Entry 3AIU (X-ray diffraction, 2.20 A resolution); this record covers chain A.

[Chain A]
Name: Beta-glucosidase
Source organism: Secale cereale
Notes: EC 3.2.1.21; fragment: residues in UNP 50-568
UniProt: Q9FYS3 (Q9FYS3_SECCE); residues 1-519 here correspond to UniProt positions 50-568 (UniProt number = residue number + 49)
Chain sequence (564 residues; each row starts with the number of its first residue; numbers below 1 keep their minus sign (Met-44 is residue -44)):
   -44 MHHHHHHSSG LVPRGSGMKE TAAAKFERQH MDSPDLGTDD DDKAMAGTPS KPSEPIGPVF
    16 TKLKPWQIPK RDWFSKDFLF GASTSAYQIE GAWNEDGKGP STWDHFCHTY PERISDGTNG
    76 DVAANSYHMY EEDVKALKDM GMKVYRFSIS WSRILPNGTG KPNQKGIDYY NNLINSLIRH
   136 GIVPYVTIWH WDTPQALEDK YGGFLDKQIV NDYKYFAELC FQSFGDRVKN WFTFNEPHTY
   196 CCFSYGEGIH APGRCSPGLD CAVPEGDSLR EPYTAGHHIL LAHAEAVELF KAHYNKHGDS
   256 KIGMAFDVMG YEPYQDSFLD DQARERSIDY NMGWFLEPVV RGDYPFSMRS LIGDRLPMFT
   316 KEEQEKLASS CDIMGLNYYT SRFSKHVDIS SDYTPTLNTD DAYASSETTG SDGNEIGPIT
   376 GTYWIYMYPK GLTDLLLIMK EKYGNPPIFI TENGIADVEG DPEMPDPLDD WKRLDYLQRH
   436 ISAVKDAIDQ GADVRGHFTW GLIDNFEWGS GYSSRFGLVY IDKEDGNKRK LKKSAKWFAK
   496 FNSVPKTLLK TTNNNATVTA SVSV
Disordered / not traced: -44 to 13, 500-519
Construct notes: expression tag (-44 to 0)
Curated features (UniProtKB/Swiss-Prot):
  - active site: Glu191 (Proton donor), Glu407 (Nucleophile)
  - binding site (a beta-D-glucoside): Gln43, His145, Asn190, Glu191, Tyr334, Glu407, Trp455, Glu462, Trp463, Phe471
Cystine bridges: Cys210-Cys216

[Summary]
From UniProt: active-site residues Glu191 and Glu407 and 10 beta-D-glucoside-binding residues.
Chain A is Beta-glucosidase (Secale cereale); the structure, Crystal structure of beta-glucosidase in rye, was
determined by X-ray diffraction (same publication as 3AIR, 3AIS, 3AIQ, 3AIV and 3AIW).
